Entry 1IFV (X-ray diffraction, 2.25 A resolution); this record covers chains A and B.

== Chain A (and B) ==
Protein: Protein LLR18B
Source organism: Lupinus luteus
Notes: chain B of this document is another copy of the same molecule, construct and numbering; everything in this record applies to it too
Reference sequence: P52779 (L18B_LUPLU); residues 1-155 here correspond to UniProt positions 2-156 (UniProt number = residue number + 1)
Sequence (155 residues; each row starts with the number of its first residue):
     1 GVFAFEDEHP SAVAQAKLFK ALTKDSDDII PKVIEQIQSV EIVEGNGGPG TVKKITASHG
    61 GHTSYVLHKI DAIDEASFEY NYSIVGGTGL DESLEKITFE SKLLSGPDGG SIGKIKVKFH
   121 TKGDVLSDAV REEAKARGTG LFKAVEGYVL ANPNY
UniProt features mapped onto this chain:
  - binding site (trans-zeatin): Asp-7, Asp-27, Lys-53, Glu-132, Lys-135
  - binding site (Ca(2+)): Pro-31, Ile-37

== Interface between chain A and chain B ==
Residue-residue contacts - 17 pairs, chain A then chain B:
  Lys-32(A) with Glu-35(B)
  Val-33(A) with Tyr-148(B); Ala-151(B), hydrophobic; Asn-152(B), hydrogen bond (backbone-side chain)
  Ile-34(A) with Asn-152(B)
  Glu-35(A) with Lys-32(B), salt bridge; Tyr-148(B), hydrogen bond; Asn-152(B), hydrogen bond (backbone-side chain)
  Ala-144(A) with Ala-151(B), hydrophobic
  Tyr-148(A) with Val-33(B); Glu-35(B), hydrogen bond
  Ala-151(A) with Val-33(B), hydrophobic; Ile-34(B); Ala-144(B), hydrophobic
  Asn-152(A) with Val-33(B), hydrogen bond (side chain-backbone); Ile-34(B); Glu-35(B), hydrogen bond (side chain-backbone)
Interface residues without a listed pair, chain A (12 interface residues in all): Gln-36, Gly-140, Lys-143, Leu-150
Interface residues without a listed pair, chain B (11 interface residues in all): Gly-140, Lys-143, Leu-150

== In short ==
12 residues of chain A and 11 residues of chain B are in contact; the contacts include 6 hydrogen bonds and 1
salt bridge. Among the polar pairs are Glu-35(A)/Lys-32(B), Val-33(A)/Asn-152(B) and Glu-35(A)/Tyr-148(B).
Both chains are Protein LLR18B (Lupinus luteus). Entry 1IFV (Crystal structure of pathogenesis-related protein
llpr10.1b from yellow lupine) was determined by X-ray diffraction, deposited together with 1ICX.
